8C9Z - chain A; structure by X-ray diffraction, 1.18 A resolution.

# Chain A
Molecule: Fucose-binding lectin protein
Source organism: Ralstonia solanacearum
UniProt: A0A0S4TLR1 (A0A0S4TLR1_RALSL); residues 1-90 here correspond to UniProt positions 2-91 (UniProt number = residue number + 1)
Sequence (90 residues; each row starts with the number of its first residue):
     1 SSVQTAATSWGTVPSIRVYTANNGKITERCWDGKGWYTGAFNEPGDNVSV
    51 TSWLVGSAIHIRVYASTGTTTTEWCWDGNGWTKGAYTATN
Small-molecule neighbours:
  - beta-D-fructopyranose (BDF), molecule 1: Arg-17, Tyr-19, Glu-28, Cys-30, Tyr-37, Gly-39, Ala-40, Phe-41, Ile-61, Trp-76, Trp-81
  - beta-D-fructopyranose (BDF), molecule 2: Arg-62, Glu-73, Cys-75, Asp-77, Gly-84, Ala-85, Tyr-86
  - EVB (sulfonato-calix[8]arene), molecule 1: Trp-10, Gly-11, Thr-12, Val-13, Ser-15, Arg-17, Asp-32, Lys-34, Ser-57, Ala-58, Ile-59, Trp-76, Gly-78
  - EVB, molecule 2: Gly-24, Lys-25, Ala-40, Asn-42, Glu-43, Pro-44, Trp-74, Gly-80, Trp-81, Thr-82, Lys-83
What the authors report for this chain:
  - binding site for EVB: Val-13, Lys-25, Lys-34, Tyr-37, Asn-42, Glu-43, Pro-44, Ser-57, Lys-83
  - contacts within the chain: Glu-43/Trp-74

# In short
Ligands of chain A: beta-D-fructopyranose and compound EVB. The paper reports a binding site for EVB at
Val-13, Lys-25 and Lys-34 among others; contacts within the chain involving Glu-43 and Trp-74.
Chain A is Fucose-binding lectin protein (Ralstonia solanacearum); the structure, The RSL -
sulfonato-calix[8]arene complex, H32 form, citrate pH 6.0, was determined by X-ray diffraction, deposited
together with 8C9Y.
